Entry 8IYL (electron microscopy, 3.00 A resolution); this record covers chains M and J of the 42 polymer chains in the assembly.

Chain M:
Molecule: Tail tip protein M
From: Escherichia phage lambda
Reference sequence: P03737 (TIPM_LAMBD); numbering as in UniProt (aligned over 1-109)
Sequence (109 residues; row label = number of the first residue in the row):
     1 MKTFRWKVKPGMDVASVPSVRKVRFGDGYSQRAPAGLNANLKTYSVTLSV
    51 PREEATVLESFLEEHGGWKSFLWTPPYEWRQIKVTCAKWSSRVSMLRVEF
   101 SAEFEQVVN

Chain J:
Molecule: Tip attachment protein J
From: Escherichia phage lambda
Reference sequence: P03749 (TIPJ_LAMBD); numbering as in UniProt (aligned over 1-1132)
Sequence (1132 residues; numbered 1 to 1132; the number before each row is that of its first residue):
     1 MGKGSSKGHTPREAKDNLKSTQLLSVIDAISEGPIEGPVDGLKSVLLNST
    51 PVLDTEGNTNISGVTVVFRAGEQEQTPPEGFESSGSETVLGTEVKYDTPI
   101 TRTITSANIDRLRFTFGVQALVETTSKGDRNPSEVRLLVQIQRNGGWVTE
   151 KDITIKGKTTSQYLASVVMGNLPPRPFNIRMRRMTPDSTTDQLQNKTLWS
   201 SYTEIIDVKQCYPNTALVGVQVDSEQFGSQQVSRNYHLRGRILQVPSNYN
   251 PQTRQYSGIWDGTFKPAYSNNMAWCLWDMLTHPRYGMGKRLGAADVDKWA
   301 LYVIGQYCDQSVPDGFGGTEPRITCNAYLTTQRKAWDVLSDFCSAMRCMP
   351 VWNGQTLTFVQDRPSDKTWTYNRSNVVMPDDGAPFRYSFSALKDRHNAVE
   401 VNWIDPNNGWETATELVEDTQAIARYGRNVTKMDAFGCTSRGQAHRAGLW
   451 LIKTELLETQTVDFSVGAEGLRHVPGDVIEICDDDYAGISTGGRVLAVNS
   501 QTRTLTLDREITLPSSGTALISLVDGSGNPVSVEVQSVTDGVKVKVSRVP
   551 DGVAEYSVWELKLPTLRQRLFRCVSIRENDDGTYAITAVQHVPEKEAIVD
   601 NGAHFDGEQSGTVNGVTPPAVQHLTAEVTADSGEYQVLARWDTPKVVKGV
   651 SFLLRLTVTADDGSERLVSTARTTETTYRFTQLALGNYRLTVRAVNAWGQ
   701 QGDPASVSFRIAAPAAPSRIELTPGYFQITATPHLAVYDPTVQFEFWFSE
   751 KQIADIRQVETSTRYLGTALYWIAASINIKPGHDYYFYIRSVNTVGKSAF
   801 VEAVGRASDDAEGYLDFFKGKITESHLGKELLEKVELTEDNASRLEEFSK
   851 EWKDASDKWNAMWAVKIEQTKDGKHYVAGIGLSMEDTEEGKLSQFLVAAN
   901 RIAFIDPANGNETPMFVAQGNQIFMNDVFLKRLTAPTITSGGNPPAFSLT
   951 PDGKLTAKNADISGSVNANSGTLSNVTIAENCTINGTLRAEKIVGDIVKA
  1001 ASAAFPRQRESSVDWPSGTRTVTVTDDHPFDRQIVVLPLTFRGSKRTVSG
  1051 RTTYSMCYLKVLMNGAVIYDGAANEAVQVFSRIVDMPAGRGNVILTFTLT
  1101 STRHSADIPPYTFASDVQVMVIKKQALGISVV
Not modelled in the structure: 862-1132

Interface between chain M and chain J:
Residue-residue contacts (20; chain M residue first):
  R21(M) with D581(J); G582(J)
  K22(M) with D581(J)
  V23(M) with V377(J), hydrophobic; T583(J)
  R24(M) with V377(J); M378(J), hydrogen bond (backbone-backbone)
  F25(M) with S374(J); N375(J); V376(J); M378(J); G467(J); R494(J)
  G26(M) with R373(J), hydrogen bond (backbone-backbone); V376(J)
  D27(M) with R373(J), salt bridge; R509(J), salt bridge
  Y29(M) with R494(J); D508(J), hydrogen bond
  Q31(M) with A468(J)
Also at the interface, not in a pair above, chain J (15 interface residues in all): Y556

Overview:
Chain M and chain J form an interface of 9 and 15 residues respectively; the contacts include 3 hydrogen bonds
and 2 salt bridges. Polar contacts include D27(M)-R373(J), D27(M)-R509(J) and Y29(M)-D508(J).
Chain M is Tail tip protein M and chain J is Tip attachment protein J, both from Escherichia phage lambda; the
structure, Tail tip conformation 2 of phage lambda tail, was determined by electron microscopy, deposited
together with 8IYD, 8IYK, 8JVM and 8KGE.
